Entry 9DNW (electron microscopy, 2.90 A resolution); this record covers chains A and B.

Chain A (and B):
Protein: H(+)/Cl(-) exchange transporter 3
Source organism: Homo sapiens
Notes: chain B of this document is another copy of the same molecule, construct and numbering; everything in this record applies to it too
Reference sequence: P51790 (CLCN3_HUMAN); residues 1-818 here = UniProt positions 1-818
Amino-acid sequence (818 residues; each row starts with the number of its first residue):
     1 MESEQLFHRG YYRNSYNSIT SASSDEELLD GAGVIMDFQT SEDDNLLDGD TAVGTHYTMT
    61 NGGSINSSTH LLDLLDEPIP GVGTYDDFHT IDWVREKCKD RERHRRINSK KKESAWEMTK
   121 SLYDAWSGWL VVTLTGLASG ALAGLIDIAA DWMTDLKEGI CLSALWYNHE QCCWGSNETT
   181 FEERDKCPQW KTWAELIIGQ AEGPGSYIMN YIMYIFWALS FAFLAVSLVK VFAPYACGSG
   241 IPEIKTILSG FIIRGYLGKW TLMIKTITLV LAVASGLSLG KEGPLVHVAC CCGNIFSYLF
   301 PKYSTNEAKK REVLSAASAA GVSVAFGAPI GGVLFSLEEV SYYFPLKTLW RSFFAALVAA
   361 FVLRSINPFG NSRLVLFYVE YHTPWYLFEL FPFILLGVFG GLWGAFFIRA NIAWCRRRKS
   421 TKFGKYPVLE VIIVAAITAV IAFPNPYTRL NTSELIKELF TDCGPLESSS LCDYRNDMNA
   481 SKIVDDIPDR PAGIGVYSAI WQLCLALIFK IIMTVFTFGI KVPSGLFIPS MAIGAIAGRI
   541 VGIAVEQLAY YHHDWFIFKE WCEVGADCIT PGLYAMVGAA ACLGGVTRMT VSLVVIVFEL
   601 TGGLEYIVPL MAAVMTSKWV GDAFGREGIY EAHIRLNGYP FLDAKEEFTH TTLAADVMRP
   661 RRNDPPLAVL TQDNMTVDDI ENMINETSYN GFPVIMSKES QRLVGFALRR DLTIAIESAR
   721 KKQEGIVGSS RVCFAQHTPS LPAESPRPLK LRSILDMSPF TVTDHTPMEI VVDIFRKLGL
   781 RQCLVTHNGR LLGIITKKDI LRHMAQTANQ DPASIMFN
Disordered / not traced: 1-77, 175-186, 480-494, 738-744, 811-818
Cystine bridges: Cys-161/Cys-172, Cys-173/Cys-187, Cys-463/Cys-472, Cys-562/Cys-568
Ligand contacts: A1A8I ((2R)-1-{[(S)-hydroxy{[(1S,2R,3R,4S,5S,6R)-2,4,6-trihydroxy-3,5-bis(phosphonooxy)cyclohexyl]oxy}phosphoryl]oxy}-3-(octadecanoyloxy)propan-2-yl (5E,8E,11E,13E)-icosa-5,8,11,13-tetraenoate): Leu-142, Leu-145, Ile-253, Arg-254, Gly-255, Tyr-256, Leu-257, Gly-258, Lys-259, Trp-260, Leu-262, Met-263, Thr-266, Ile-267, Asn-294, Tyr-298, Lys-310
Swiss-Prot annotation at these positions:
  - motif: Leu-28, Leu-29 (Di-leucine internalization motif), Leu-46, Leu-47 (Di-leucine internalization motif), Leu-71 to Leu-75 (Di-leucine internalization motif), Gly-238 to Pro-242 (Selectivity filter part_1), Gly-280 to Pro-284 (Selectivity filter part_2), Gly-525 to Pro-529 (Selectivity filter part_3)
  - binding site (chloride): Ser-239, Phe-527, Tyr-630
  - binding site (ATP): Tyr-689 to Gly-691, Thr-796 to Asp-799
  - site: Glu-282 (Mediates proton transfer from the outer aqueous phase to the interior of the protein), Glu-339 (Mediates proton transfer from the protein to the inner aqueous phase)
  - glycosylation (N-linked (GlcNAc...) asparagine): Asn-177, Asn-451, Asn-479
From the paper describing this entry:
  - disease-associated variants - Y85C, I252T (citing earlier work)

How chain A and chain B interact:
Residue-residue contacts (62; chain A residue first):
  Val-94(A) / Ile-770(B)  hydrophobic
  Arg-95(A) / Ile-770(B)
  Arg-101(A) / Glu-769(B)  salt bridge
  Arg-101(A) / Asp-773(B)  salt bridge
  Arg-105(A) / His-650(B)
  Trp-129(A) / Trp-619(B)
  Ile-330(A) / Val-595(B)  hydrophobic
  Leu-337(A) / Leu-337(B)  hydrophobic
  Glu-338(A) / Leu-346(B)
  Glu-338(A) / Leu-349(B)
  Leu-346(A) / Glu-338(B)
  Leu-349(A) / Glu-338(B)
  Leu-349(A) / Val-591(B)  hydrophobic
  Trp-350(A) / Thr-590(B)
  Trp-350(A) / Val-591(B)  hydrophobic
  Trp-350(A) / Met-611(B)
  Trp-350(A) / Met-615(B)  hydrophobic
  Trp-350(A) / Trp-619(B)  hydrophobic
  Phe-353(A) / Val-591(B)  hydrophobic
  Phe-353(A) / Val-594(B)  hydrophobic
  Phe-353(A) / Ile-607(B)  hydrophobic
  Phe-353(A) / Met-611(B)  hydrophobic
  Leu-357(A) / Ile-607(B)  hydrophobic
  Leu-357(A) / Met-611(B)  hydrophobic
  Phe-361(A) / Trp-385(B)  hydrophobic
  Phe-361(A) / Leu-387(B)  hydrophobic
  Trp-385(A) / Phe-361(B)  hydrophobic
  Leu-387(A) / Phe-361(B)  hydrophobic
  Thr-590(A) / Trp-350(B)
  Val-591(A) / Leu-349(B)  hydrophobic
  Val-591(A) / Trp-350(B)  hydrophobic
  Val-591(A) / Phe-353(B)  hydrophobic
  Val-594(A) / Phe-353(B)  hydrophobic
  Val-595(A) / Ile-330(B)  hydrophobic
  Phe-598(A) / Phe-598(B)  hydrophobic
  Ile-607(A) / Leu-357(B)  hydrophobic
  Met-611(A) / Trp-350(B)
  Met-611(A) / Phe-353(B)  hydrophobic
  Met-611(A) / Leu-357(B)  hydrophobic
  Met-615(A) / Trp-350(B)  hydrophobic
  Trp-619(A) / Trp-129(B)
  Trp-619(A) / Trp-350(B)  hydrophobic
  His-650(A) / Arg-105(B)  hydrogen bond
  Arg-702(A) / Asn-788(B)  hydrogen bond
  Met-757(A) / His-765(B)  hydrogen bond (backbone-side chain)
  Ser-758(A) / Thr-766(B)  hydrogen bond
  Ser-758(A) / Ile-770(B)
  Phe-760(A) / Ile-774(B)  hydrophobic
  His-765(A) / Met-757(B)  hydrogen bond (side chain-backbone)
  Thr-766(A) / Ser-758(B)
  Glu-769(A) / Arg-101(B)  salt bridge
  Ile-770(A) / Val-94(B)  hydrophobic
  Ile-770(A) / Arg-95(B)
  Ile-770(A) / Ser-758(B)
  Asp-773(A) / Arg-101(B)  salt bridge
  Ile-774(A) / Phe-760(B)  hydrophobic
  Lys-777(A) / Lys-777(B)
  Lys-777(A) / Leu-778(B)
  Leu-778(A) / Lys-777(B)
  Leu-778(A) / Leu-778(B)  hydrophobic
  Asn-788(A) / Arg-702(B)  hydrogen bond
  Gly-789(A) / Gly-789(B)
Other interface residues (no listed pair), chain A (50 interface residues in all): Lys-97, Cys-98, Glu-102, Leu-334, Phe-354, Val-608, Glu-647, Thr-761, Thr-763, Pro-767
Other interface residues (no listed pair), chain B (47 interface residues in all): Lys-97, Cys-98, Leu-334, Phe-354, Val-608, Thr-761, Pro-767

In short:
50 residues of chain A and 47 residues of chain B are in contact, with 6 hydrogen bonds and 4 salt bridges.
Among the polar pairs are Arg-101(A)/Glu-769(B), Arg-101(A)/Asp-773(B) and His-650(A)/Arg-105(B). Chain A
binds compound A1A8I.
Both chains are H(+)/Cl(-) exchange transporter 3 (Homo sapiens). Entry 9DNW (Human ClC-3:noTMEM9) was
determined by electron microscopy together with 9DNX, 9DNY, 9DNZ and 9DO0 from the same study.
